PDB entry 7WG7 | electron microscopy, 4.00 A resolution | chains B and C of the 3 polymer chains in the assembly

Chain B (and C):
Molecule: Spike glycoprotein
Organism: Severe acute respiratory syndrome coronavirus 2
Notes: chain C of this document is another copy of the same molecule, construct and numbering; everything in this record applies to it too
UniProtKB: P0DTC2 (SPIKE_SARS2); aligned to UniProt positions 1-1273 over residues 1-1273
Chain sequence (1270 residues; each row starts with the number of its first residue; note: 3 numbers in that range are skipped by the numbering (no residue carries them; nothing is unmodelled there)):
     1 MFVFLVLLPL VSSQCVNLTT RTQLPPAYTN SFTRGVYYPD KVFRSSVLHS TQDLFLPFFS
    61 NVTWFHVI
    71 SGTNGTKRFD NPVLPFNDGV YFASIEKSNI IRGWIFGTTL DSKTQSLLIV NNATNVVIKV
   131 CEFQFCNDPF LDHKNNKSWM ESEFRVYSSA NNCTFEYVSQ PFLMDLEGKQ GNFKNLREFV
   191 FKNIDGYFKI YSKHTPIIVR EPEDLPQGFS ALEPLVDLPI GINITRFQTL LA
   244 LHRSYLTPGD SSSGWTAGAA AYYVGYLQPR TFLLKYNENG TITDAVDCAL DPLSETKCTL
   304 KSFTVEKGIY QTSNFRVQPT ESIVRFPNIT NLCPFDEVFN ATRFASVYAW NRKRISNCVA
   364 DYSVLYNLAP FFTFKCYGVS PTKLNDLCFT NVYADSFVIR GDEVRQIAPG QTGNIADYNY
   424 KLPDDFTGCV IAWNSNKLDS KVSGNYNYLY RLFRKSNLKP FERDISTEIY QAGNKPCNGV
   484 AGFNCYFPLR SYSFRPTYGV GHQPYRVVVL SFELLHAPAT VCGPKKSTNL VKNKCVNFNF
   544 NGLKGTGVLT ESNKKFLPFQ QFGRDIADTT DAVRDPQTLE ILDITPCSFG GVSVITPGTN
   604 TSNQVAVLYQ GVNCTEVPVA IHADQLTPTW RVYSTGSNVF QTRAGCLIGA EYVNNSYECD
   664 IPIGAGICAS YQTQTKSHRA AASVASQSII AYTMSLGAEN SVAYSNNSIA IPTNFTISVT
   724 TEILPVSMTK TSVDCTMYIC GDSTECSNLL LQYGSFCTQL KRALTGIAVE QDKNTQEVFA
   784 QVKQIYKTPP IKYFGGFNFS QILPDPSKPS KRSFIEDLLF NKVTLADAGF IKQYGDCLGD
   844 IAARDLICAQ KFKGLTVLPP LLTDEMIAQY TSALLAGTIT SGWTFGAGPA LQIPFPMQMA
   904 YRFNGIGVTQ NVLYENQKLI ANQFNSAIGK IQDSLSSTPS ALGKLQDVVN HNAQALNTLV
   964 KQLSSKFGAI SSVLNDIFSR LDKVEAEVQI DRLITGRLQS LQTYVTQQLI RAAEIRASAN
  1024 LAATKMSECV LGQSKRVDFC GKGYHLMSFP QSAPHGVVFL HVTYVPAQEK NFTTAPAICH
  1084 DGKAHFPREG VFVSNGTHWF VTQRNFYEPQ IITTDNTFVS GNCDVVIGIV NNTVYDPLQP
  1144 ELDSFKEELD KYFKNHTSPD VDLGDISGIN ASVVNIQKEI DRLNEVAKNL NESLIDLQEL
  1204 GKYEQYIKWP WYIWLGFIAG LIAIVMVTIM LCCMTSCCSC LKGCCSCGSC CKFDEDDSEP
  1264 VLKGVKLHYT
Disordered / not traced: 1-13, 71-76, 244-253, 677-688, 829-848, 1163-1273 (chain C: 1-13, 71-76, 244-253, 677-688, 703, 1163-1273)
Sequence notes: variant V67 (Ala in P0DTC2), I95 (Thr in P0DTC2), D142 (Gly in P0DTC2), D339 (Gly in P0DTC2), L371 (Ser in P0DTC2), P373 (Ser in P0DTC2), F375 (Ser in P0DTC2), N417 (Lys in P0DTC2), K440 (Asn in P0DTC2), S446 (Gly in P0DTC2), N477 (Ser in P0DTC2), K478 (Thr in P0DTC2), A484 (Glu in P0DTC2), R493 (Gln in P0DTC2), S496 (Gly in P0DTC2), R498 (Gln in P0DTC2), Y501 (Asn in P0DTC2), H505 (Tyr in P0DTC2), K547 (Thr in P0DTC2), G614 (Asp in P0DTC2), Y655 (His in P0DTC2), K679 (Asn in P0DTC2), H681 (Pro in P0DTC2), A683 (Arg in P0DTC2), A685 (Arg in P0DTC2), K764 (Asn in P0DTC2), Y796 (Asp in P0DTC2), K856 (Asn in P0DTC2), P892 (Ala in P0DTC2), P899 (Ala in P0DTC2), P942 (Ala in P0DTC2), H954 (Gln in P0DTC2), K969 (Asn in P0DTC2), F981 (Leu in P0DTC2); insertion (208-209); conflict R210 (Asn211 in P0DTC2), E211 (Leu212 in P0DTC2), P212 (Val213 in P0DTC2), E213 (Arg214 in P0DTC2)
Disulfides: C15-C136, C131-C163, C291-C301, C336-C361, C379-C432, C391-C525, C480-C488, C617-C649, C662-C671, C738-C760, C743-C749, C1032-C1043, C1082-C1126
Covalent attachments: N-acetylglucosamine (NAG) linked to N17, N61, N125, N233, N331, N343, N603, N616, N657, N709, N717, N801, N1098, N1134
Residues lining bound ligands: N-acetylglucosamine (NAG; 2-acetamido-2-deoxy-beta-D-glucopyranose): D138, H143, M150, S254
Curated features (UniProtKB/Swiss-Prot):
  - region: N280 to C301 (Putative superantigen), R403 to D405 (Integrin-binding motif), N448 to F456 (Immunodominant HLA epitope recognized by the CD8+), S816 to Y837 (Fusion peptide 1), K835 to F855 (Fusion peptide 2), D1163 to E1202 (Heptad repeat 2)
  - motif: M1237 to C1241 (Binding to host endocytosis trafficking protein SNX27), D1257 to E1262 (Diacidic ER export motif (host COPII)), S1261 to G1267 (Binding to host plasma membrane localising/FERM domain proteins), K1269 to T1273 (KxHxx, ER retrieval signal (COPI))
  - site: R815, S816 (Cleavage)
  - lipidation (S-palmitoyl cysteine): C1235, C1236, C1240, C1241, C1243, C1247, C1248, C1250, C1253, C1254
  - glycosylation: N17 (N-linked (GlcNAc...) (complex) asparagine), N61 (N-linked (GlcNAc...) (hybrid) asparagine), N74 (N-linked (GlcNAc...) (complex) asparagine), N122 (N-linked (GlcNAc...) (hybrid) asparagine), N282 (N-linked (GlcNAc...) (complex) asparagine), T323 (O-linked (GalNAc) threonine), S325 (O-linked (HexNAc...) serine), N331 (N-linked (GlcNAc...) (complex) asparagine), N343 (N-linked (GlcNAc...) (complex) asparagine), N603 (N-linked (GlcNAc...) (hybrid) asparagine), N616 (N-linked (GlcNAc...) (complex) asparagine), N657 (N-linked (GlcNAc...) (complex) asparagine), T676 (O-linked (GlcNAc...) threonine), T678 (O-linked (GlcNAc...) threonine), N709 (N-linked (GlcNAc...) (high mannose) asparagine), N717 (N-linked (GlcNAc...) (hybrid) asparagine), N801 (N-linked (GlcNAc...) (hybrid) asparagine), N1074 (N-linked (GlcNAc...) (hybrid) asparagine), N1098 (N-linked (GlcNAc...) (complex) asparagine), N1134 (N-linked (GlcNAc...) (complex) asparagine) and 3 more in UniProt

How chain B and chain C interact:
Pairs across the interface - 96 pairs, chain B then chain C:
  K41(B) - F562(C)  hydrogen bond (side chain-backbone)
  K41(B) - Q564(C)  hydrogen bond
  K41(B) - F565(C)
  V42(B) - Q563(C)  hydrogen bond (backbone-side chain)
  V42(B) - R567(C)
  F43(B) - K558(C)
  F43(B) - F559(C)  hydrophobic
  F43(B) - Q563(C)
  F43(B) - F565(C)
  F43(B) - G566(C)
  F43(B) - R567(C)
  I128(B) - N360(C)
  K129(B) - S359(C)  hydrogen bond
  Y197(B) - P521(C)
  E223(B) - F562(C)
  N282(B) - K558(C)
  N282(B) - L560(C)
  G283(B) - Q563(C)  hydrogen bond (backbone-side chain)
  S735(B) - Q314(C)
  M740(B) - F592(C)  hydrophobic
  D745(B) - T549(C)  hydrogen bond (backbone-side chain)
  Q755(B) - S968(C)
  Q755(B) - K969(C)
  Y756(B) - S968(C)
  Y756(B) - F970(C)  hydrophobic
  F759(B) - Q965(C)
  F759(B) - F970(C)  hydrophobic
  K764(B) - S316(C)
  R765(B) - Q957(C)  hydrogen bond
  K786(B) - L699(C)
  K786(B) - G700(C)
  Q787(B) - A701(C)
  I788(B) - L699(C)
  I788(B) - A701(C)  hydrogen bond (backbone-backbone)
  I788(B) - E702(C)
  Y789(B) - V705(C)  hydrophobic
  K790(B) - E702(C)  hydrogen bond (side chain-backbone)
  K790(B) - S704(C)
  P792(B) - Y707(C)  hydrophobic
  I794(B) - Y707(C)  hydrophobic
  F797(B) - Y707(C)  hydrophobic
  F855(B) - P589(C)  hydrophobic
  K856(B) - T572(C)
  P863(B) - A668(C)
  L864(B) - G669(C)  hydrogen bond (backbone-backbone)
  L864(B) - C671(C)  hydrophobic
  T866(B) - A668(C)
  T866(B) - G669(C)
  M869(B) - G669(C)
  M869(B) - L699(C)  hydrophobic
  Q872(B) - L699(C)
  Y873(B) - L699(C)
  T883(B) - V705(C)
  T883(B) - Y707(C)
  W886(B) - Y1047(C)
  W886(B) - N1108(C)
  T887(B) - Y1047(C)
  A890(B) - G1046(C)
  P892(B) - E1072(C)
  L894(B) - A713(C)
  L894(B) - P715(C)
  L894(B) - E1072(C)
  Q895(B) - S711(C)
  Q895(B) - A713(C)
  I896(B) - I712(C)  hydrophobic
  P897(B) - S708(C)
  P897(B) - N709(C)
  P897(B) - S711(C)
  M900(B) - T1077(C)
  M900(B) - P1079(C)  hydrophobic
  M900(B) - R1107(C)
  Y904(B) - R1107(C)
  T912(B) - F1121(C)
  Q913(B) - P1090(C)
  N914(B) - F1089(C)
  N914(B) - S1123(C)  hydrogen bond
  Y917(B) - P1079(C)
  Y917(B) - F1089(C)  hydrophobic
  Y917(B) - V1129(C)  hydrophobic
  E918(B) - V1128(C)
  Q920(B) - I1130(C)
  V963(B) - A570(C)  hydrophobic
  N978(B) - K547(C)
  D979(B) - K547(C)  salt bridge
  S982(B) - K547(C)
  V991(B) - R995(C)
  D994(B) - R995(C)
  Q1002(B) - Q1002(C)  hydrogen bond
  Q1005(B) - T1006(C)
  I1013(B) - I1013(C)  hydrophobic
  T1027(B) - R1039(C)
  S1030(B) - V1040(C)
  E1031(B) - V1040(C)
  E1144(B) - T1117(C)
  L1145(B) - L1145(C)
  F1148(B) - L1145(C)  hydrophobic
Interface residues without a listed pair, chain B (80 interface residues in all): Y38, R44, P224, G413, D427, Y796, I850, T859, P862, G889, A893, F898, L966, S967, R1019
Interface residues without a listed pair, chain C (83 interface residues in all): G545, I569, D571, Q613, A647, M697, A706, N710, T961, G971, D985, K986, E1017, D1041, K1045, N1074, T1120, L1141, Q1142, F1148

In short:
80 residues of chain B and 83 residues of chain C are in contact; the contacts include 12 hydrogen bonds and 1
salt bridge. Polar pairs include D979(B)-K547(C), K41(B)-F562(C) and K41(B)-Q564(C). Bound to chain B:
N-acetylglucosamine.
Chain B and chain C are both Spike glycoprotein (Severe acute respiratory syndrome coronavirus 2); the
structure, Acidic Omicron Spike Trimer, was determined by electron microscopy, deposited together with 7WG8,
7WG9, 7WGB, 7WGC and 7WG6.
